Entry 1PY5 (X-ray diffraction, 2.30 A resolution); this record covers chain A.

# Chain A
Molecule: TGF-beta receptor type I
Source organism: Homo sapiens
Notes: EC 2.7.1.37; fragment: Truncated kinase domain, residues 175-500
UniProtKB: P36897 (TGFR1_HUMAN); residues 175-500 here = UniProt positions 175-500
Chain sequence (326 residues; each row starts with the number of its first residue):
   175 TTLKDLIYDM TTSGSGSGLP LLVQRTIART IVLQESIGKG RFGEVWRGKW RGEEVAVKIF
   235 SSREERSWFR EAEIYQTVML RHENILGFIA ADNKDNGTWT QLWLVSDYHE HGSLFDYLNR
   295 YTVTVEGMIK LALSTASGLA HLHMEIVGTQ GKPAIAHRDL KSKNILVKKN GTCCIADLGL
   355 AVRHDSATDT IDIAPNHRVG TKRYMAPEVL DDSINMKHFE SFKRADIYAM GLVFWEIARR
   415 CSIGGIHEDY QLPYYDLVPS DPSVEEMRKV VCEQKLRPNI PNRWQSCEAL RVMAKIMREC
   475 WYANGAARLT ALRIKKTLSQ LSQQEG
Not modelled in the structure: 175-199
UniProt features mapped onto this chain:
  - motif: Leu193, Pro194 (FKBP1A-binding)
  - active site: Asp333 (Proton acceptor)
  - binding site (ATP): Ile211 to Val219, Lys232
  - modified residue: Thr185 (Phosphothreonine), Thr186 (Phosphothreonine), Ser187 (Phosphoserine), Ser189 (Phosphoserine), Ser191 (Phosphoserine)
  - cross-link (Glycyl lysine isopeptide (Lys-Gly)): Lys268 (interchain with G-Cter in ubiquitin), Lys391 (interchain with G-Cter in SUMO)
  - natural variant: Thr200 (T200I: In LDS1), Lys232 (K232E: In LDS1), Ser241 (S241L: In LDS1), Asp266 (D266Y: In LDS1), Asn267 (N267H: In a patient with Marfan syndrome), Met318 (M318R: In LDS1), Asp351 (D351G: In LDS1), Thr375 (T375R: In LDS1), Asp400 (D400G: In LDS1), Arg487 (R487P: In LDS1; R487Q: In LDS1; R487W: In LDS1)
  - mutagenesis: Thr185 to Thr186 (Loss of phosphorylation on threonine residues. Loss of threonine phosphorylation, reduced phosphorylation on serine residues and loss of response to TGF-beta; when associated with A-187 ...), Ser187 (S187A: Loss of threonine phosphorylation, reduced phosphorylation on serine residues and loss of response to TGF-beta; when associated with 185-VV-186; A-189 and A-191), Ser189 (S189A: Loss of threonine phosphorylation, reduced phosphorylation on serine residues and loss of response to TGF-beta; when associated with 185-VV-186; A-187 and A-191), Ser191 (S191A: Loss of threonine phosphorylation, reduced phosphorylation on serine residues and loss of response to TGF-beta; when associated with 185-VV-186; A-187 and A-189), Leu193 (L193G: Loss of interaction with FKBP1A), Pro194 (P194K: Loss of interaction with FKBP1A), Thr200 (T200D: Loss of response to TGF-beta; T200V: Loss of phosphorylation. Loss of response to TGF-beta), Thr204 (T204D: Constitutive activation; T204V: Reduced phosphorylation. Reduced response to TGF-beta), Lys268 (K268R: Abolished its TCR-induced ubiquitination)
Small-molecule neighbours: 4-(3-pyridin-2-yl-1H-pyrazol-4-yl)quinoline (PY1): Ile211, Val219, Ala230, Val231, Lys232, Glu245, Leu260, Leu278, Val279, Ser280, Asp281, Tyr282, His283, Gly286, Leu340, Ala350, Asp351

# Overview
Chain A binds 4-(3-pyridin-2-yl-1H-pyrazol-4-yl)quinoline. UniProt lists active-site residue Asp333, 10
ATP-binding residues and 10 mutagenesis sites.
Chain A is TGF-beta receptor type I (Homo sapiens); the structure, Crystal Structure of TGF-beta receptor I
kinase with inhibitor, was determined by X-ray diffraction (same publication as 1RW8).
